PDB entry 6X3U | electron microscopy, 3.50 A resolution | chains B and C of the 9 polymer chains in the assembly

== Chain B ==
Name: Gamma-aminobutyric acid receptor subunit alpha-1
From: Homo sapiens
Reference sequence: P14867 (GBRA1_HUMAN); the construct has insertions or renumbered stretches relative to UniProt, so the offset changes along the chain: 1-312 = UniProt 28-339; 321-358 = UniProt 419-456
Chain sequence (358 residues; row label = number of the first residue in the row):
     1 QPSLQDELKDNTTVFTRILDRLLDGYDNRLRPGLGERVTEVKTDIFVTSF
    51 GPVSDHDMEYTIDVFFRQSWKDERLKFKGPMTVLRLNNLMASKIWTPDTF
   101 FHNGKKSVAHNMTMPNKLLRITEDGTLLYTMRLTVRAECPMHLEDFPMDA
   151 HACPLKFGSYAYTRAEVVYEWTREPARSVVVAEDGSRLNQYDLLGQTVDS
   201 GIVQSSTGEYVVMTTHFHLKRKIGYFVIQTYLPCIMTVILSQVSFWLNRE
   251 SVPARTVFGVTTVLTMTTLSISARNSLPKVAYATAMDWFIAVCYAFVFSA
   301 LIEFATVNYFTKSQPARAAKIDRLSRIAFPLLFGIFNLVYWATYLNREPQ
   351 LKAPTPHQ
Disordered / not traced: 1-9, 348-358
Sequence notes: linker (313-320)
Swiss-Prot annotation at these positions:
  - binding site (4-aminobutanoate): R67, T130
  - binding site (3alpha-hydroxy-5alpha-pregnan-11,20-dione): W246
  - glycosylation (N-linked (GlcNAc...) asparagine): N11, N111
Disulfide bonds: C139-C153
Covalent attachments: glycan linked to N111
Residues lining bound ligands: gamma-amino-butanoic acid (ABU): F65, R67, L118, T130

== Chain C ==
Name: Gamma-aminobutyric acid receptor subunit beta-2
From: Homo sapiens
Reference sequence: P47870 (GBRB2_HUMAN); the construct has insertions or renumbered stretches relative to UniProt, so the offset changes along the chain: 1-307 = UniProt 25-331; 316-341 = UniProt 487-512
Chain sequence (364 residues; each row starts with the number of its first residue):
     1 QSVNDPSNMSLVKETVDRLLKGYDIRLRPDFGGPPVAVGMNIDIASIDMV
    51 SEVNMDYTLTMYFQQAWRDKRLSYNVIPLNLTLDNRVADQLWVPDTYFLN
   101 DKKSFVHGVTVKNRMIRLHPDGTVLYGLRITTTAACMMDLRRYPLDEQNC
   151 TLEIESYGYTTDDIEFYWRGDDNAVTGVTKIELPQFSIVDYKLITKKVVF
   201 STGSYPRLSLSFKLKRNIGYFILQTYMPSILITILSWVSFWINYDASAAR
   251 VALGITTVLTMTTINTHLRETLPKIPYVKAIDMYLMGCFVFVFMALLEYA
   301 LVNYIFFSQPARAAAIDRWSRIFFPVVFSFFNIVYWLYYVNVDGSGATNF
   351 SLLKQAGDVEENPG
Disordered / not traced: 1-6, 341-364
Sequence notes: linker (308-315)
Swiss-Prot annotation at these positions:
  - binding site (histamine): Y97, S156, Y157, T202
  - binding site (4-aminobutanoate): Y157, T202
  - glycosylation (N-linked (GlcNAc...) asparagine): N8, N80, N149
Disulfide bonds: C136-C150
Covalent attachments: N-acetylglucosamine (NAG) linked to N80, N149
Residues lining bound ligands: gamma-amino-butanoic acid (ABU): Y97, E155, S156, Y157, F200, T202, Y205

== Interface between chain B and chain C ==
Contacting residue pairs (62; chain B residue first):
  G25(B) - K13(C)  hydrogen bond (backbone-side chain)
  D27(B) - K13(C)
  N28(B) - D84(C)
  N28(B) - R86(C)
  R29(B) - D17(C)  salt bridge
  R29(B) - L20(C)
  R29(B) - L83(C)
  R29(B) - D84(C)  hydrogen bond (backbone-backbone)
  R29(B) - V87(C)
  R29(B) - Q90(C)
  L30(B) - M9(C)  hydrophobic
  R31(B) - M9(C)
  G33(B) - M9(C)
  L34(B) - V12(C)  hydrophobic
  G35(B) - N8(C)  hydrogen bond (backbone-side chain)
  D57(B) - M49(C)
  S92(B) - R86(C)  hydrogen bond (backbone-side chain)
  I94(B) - R86(C)
  D98(B) - V111(C)
  T99(B) - V109(C)
  T99(B) - T110(C)  hydrogen bond (backbone-backbone)
  F100(B) - Y62(C)
  F100(B) - V109(C)
  F100(B) - N113(C)
  F100(B) - R129(C)
  F101(B) - V109(C)  hydrophobic
  F101(B) - R129(C)  hydrogen bond (backbone-side chain)
  G104(B) - R129(C)  hydrogen bond (backbone-side chain)
  K105(B) - D48(C)
  K105(B) - H107(C)
  K106(B) - F105(C)
  S107(B) - V109(C)
  M131(B) - T110(C)
  L133(B) - V109(C)  hydrophobic
  E138(B) - S46(C)
  E138(B) - D48(C)
  Y160(B) - Y62(C)
  Y160(B) - R114(C)
  Y160(B) - M115(C)  hydrophobic
  Y160(B) - L128(C)
  A161(B) - T82(C)
  A161(B) - M115(C)  hydrophobic
  A161(B) - R117(C)  hydrogen bond (backbone-side chain)
  E166(B) - T82(C)
  T207(B) - Q64(C)
  T207(B) - R117(C)
  Y210(B) - R117(C)
  T256(B) - I242(C)
  T256(B) - A249(C)
  V260(B) - L253(C)  hydrophobic
  V263(B) - L235(C)  hydrophobic
  L264(B) - T256(C)
  L264(B) - T260(C)
  I271(B) - P228(C)  hydrophobic
  K279(B) - Q185(C)  hydrogen bond (backbone-side chain)
  K279(B) - Y220(C)
  V280(B) - Y220(C)
  A281(B) - G219(C)
  A281(B) - Y220(C)
  D287(B) - L223(C)
  Y294(B) - L231(C)  hydrophobic
  F298(B) - I234(C)  hydrophobic
Interface residues without a listed pair, chain B (53 interface residues in all): P32, E36, R74, P97, H102, V108, A109, Y162, T163, S206, P253, T267, R274, L301
Interface residues without a listed pair, chain C (50 interface residues in all): S7, V16, L81, L125, G127, P184, N217, Q224, I232

== Overview ==
The interface between chain B and chain C involves 53 residues on one side and 50 on the other; the contacts
include 9 hydrogen bonds and 1 salt bridge. Polar pairs include R29(B)-D17(C), G25(B)-K13(C) and G35(B)-N8(C).
Bound to chain B: gamma-amino-butanoic acid.
Chain B is Gamma-aminobutyric acid receptor subunit alpha-1 and chain C is Gamma-aminobutyric acid receptor
subunit beta-2, both from Homo sapiens; the structure, Human GABAA receptor alpha1-beta2-gamma2 subtype in
complex with GABA plus flumazenil, was determined by electron microscopy, deposited together with 6X3S, 6X3T,
6X3V, 6X3W, 6X3X, 6X3Z and 6X40.
